8CN6 - chains C and G of the 3 polymer chains in the assembly; structure by X-ray diffraction, 2.43 A resolution.

# Chain C
Molecule: CD59 glycoprotein
Organism: Homo sapiens
Reference sequence: P13987 (CD59_HUMAN); residues 1-76 here correspond to UniProt positions 26-101 (UniProt number = residue number + 25)
Sequence (77 residues; row label = number of the first residue in the row; numbering starts at 0):
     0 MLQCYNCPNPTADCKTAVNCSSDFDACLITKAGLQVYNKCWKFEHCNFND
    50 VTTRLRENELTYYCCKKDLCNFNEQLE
Unresolved in the structure: 76
Construct notes: initiating methionine (0)
Disulfide bonds: Cys-3/Cys-26, Cys-6/Cys-13, Cys-19/Cys-39, Cys-45/Cys-63, Cys-64/Cys-69
Bound ions: Zn2+: Gln-34, Glu-56 (shared with 1 residue of chain D)
Swiss-Prot annotation at these positions:
  - glycosylation: Asn-18 (N-linked (GlcNAc...) asparagine), Lys-41 (N-linked (Glc) (glycation) lysine), Thr-51 (O-linked (GalNAc...) threonine), Thr-52 (O-linked (GalNAc...) threonine)

# Chain G
Molecule: Cyclic peptide CP-06
Sequence (16 residues; row label = number of the first residue in the row):
     1 XYSWTWGNRSSVRGCX
Modified positions: ACE (acetyl group) at position 1, NH2 (amino group) at position 16; Arg-9, Arg-13 (D-arginine; DAR); Ser-10, Ser-11 (D-serine; DSN); Cys-15 (D-cysteine; DCY)
Glycans and other covalent adducts: covalent link ACE_1/Cys-15

# How chain C and chain G interact
Pairs across the interface - 19 pairs, chain C then chain G:
  Cys-45(C) / Thr-5(G)
  Phe-47(C) / Asn-8(G)
  Phe-47(C) / Arg-9(G)
  Leu-59(C) / Asn-8(G)
  Thr-60(C) / Gly-7(G)
  Thr-60(C) / Asn-8(G)
  Tyr-61(C) / Thr-5(G)
  Tyr-61(C) / Trp-6(G)
  Tyr-61(C) / Gly-7(G)  hydrogen bond (backbone-backbone)
  Tyr-61(C) / Asn-8(G)
  Tyr-61(C) / Val-12(G)
  Tyr-62(C) / Trp-4(G)
  Tyr-62(C) / Thr-5(G)
  Cys-63(C) / Trp-4(G)
  Cys-63(C) / Thr-5(G)  hydrogen bond (backbone-backbone)
  Lys-65(C) / Tyr-2(G)
  Lys-65(C) / Ser-3(G)
  Lys-66(C) / Tyr-2(G)
  Leu-75(C) / Trp-6(G)
Also at the interface, not in a pair above, chain C (13 interface residues in all): Phe-42, Glu-58, Cys-64
Also at the interface, not in a pair above, chain G (10 interface residues in all): Ser-11

# Summary
The interface between chain C and chain G involves 13 residues on one side and 10 on the other, with 2
hydrogen bonds. Main-chain hydrogen bonds include Tyr-61(C)/Gly-7(G) and Cys-63(C)/Thr-5(G). The Zn2+ site is
built by Gln-34(C) and Glu-56(C).
Here chain C is CD59 glycoprotein (Homo sapiens) and chain G is Cyclic peptide CP-06. Entry 8CN6 (CD59 in
complex with CP-06 peptide) was determined by X-ray diffraction.
